3FE7 - chains A and L; structure by X-ray diffraction, 1.35 A resolution.

== Chain A ==
Molecule: Mdm4 protein
Organism: Homo sapiens
Notes: fragment: N-terminal domain
UniProtKB: O15151 (MDM4_HUMAN); residues 14-111 here = UniProt positions 14-111
Sequence (100 residues; each row starts with the number of its first residue):
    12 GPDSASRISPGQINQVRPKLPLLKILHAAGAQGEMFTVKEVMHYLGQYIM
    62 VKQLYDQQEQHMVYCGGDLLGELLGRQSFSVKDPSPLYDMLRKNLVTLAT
Unresolved in the structure: 12-25, 109-111
Sequence notes: expression tag (12-13); engineered mutation S17 (Cys in O15151)
Reported in the primary citation:
  - conformationally variable residues (side-chain flip): L56, V62, V92, Y99

== Chain L ==
Molecule: p53-peptidomimetic Ac-Phe-Met-Aib-Pmp-Trp-Glu-Ac3c-Leu-NH2
Sequence (10 residues; row label = number of the first residue in the row):
     1 XFMAFWEXLX
Modified / non-standard residues: ACE (acetyl group) at position 1, 1AC (1-aminocyclopropanecarboxylic acid) at position 8, NH2 (amino group) at position 10; A4 (alpha-aminoisobutyric acid; AIB); F5 (2-amino-3-(4-phosphonomethyl-phenyl)-propionic acid; PM3)

== Chain A / chain L interface ==
Pairs across the interface (23):
  M53(A) - W6(L)  hydrogen bond (backbone-side chain)
  M53(A) - L9(L)  hydrophobic
  L56(A) - W6(L)  hydrophobic
  G57(A) - F2(L)
  G57(A) - W6(L)
  Q58(A) - M3(L)
  I60(A) - F2(L)  hydrophobic
  I60(A) - W6(L)  hydrophobic
  M61(A) - F2(L)  hydrophobic
  M61(A) - M3(L)  hydrophobic
  Y66(A) - F2(L)  hydrophobic
  Q71(A) - ACE_1(L)
  Q71(A) - F2(L)  hydrogen bond (side chain-backbone)
  Q71(A) - F5(L)
  H72(A) - F5(L)
  V74(A) - F2(L)  hydrophobic
  V92(A) - F5(L)
  V92(A) - W6(L)  hydrophobic
  V92(A) - L9(L)
  K93(A) - F5(L)
  P95(A) - L9(L)  hydrophobic
  L98(A) - W6(L)  hydrophobic
  Y99(A) - L9(L)
Interface residues without a listed pair, chain A (16 interface residues in all): F90
Interface residues without a listed pair, chain L (7 interface residues in all): NH2_10
From the paper, about this interface:
  - interface residues, chain A: M53(A), L56(A), G57(A), I60(A), M61(A), Y66(A), Q71(A), H72(A), V74(A), V92(A), P95(A), L98(A), Y99(A)

== Summary ==
Chain A and chain L form an interface of 16 and 7 residues respectively, with 2 hydrogen bonds. Polar pairs
include M53(A)-W6(L) and Q71(A)-F2(L). The paper reports interface residues M53(A), L56(A) and G57(A) among
others; conformational variability at L56(A), V62(A) and V92(A) among others.
Chain A is Mdm4 protein (Homo sapiens) and chain L is p53-peptidomimetic
Ac-Phe-Met-Aib-Pmp-Trp-Glu-Ac3c-Leu-NH2; the structure, Crystal Structure of HdmX bound to the
p53-peptidomimetic Ac-Phe-Met-Aib-Pmp-Trp-Glu-Ac3c-Leu-NH2 at 1.35A, was determined by X-ray diffraction,
deposited together with 3FEA.
